2GDM - chain A; structure by X-ray diffraction, 1.70 A resolution.

[Chain A]
Protein: Leghemoglobin (oxy)
Source organism: Lupinus luteus
Reference sequence: P02240 (LGB2_LUPLU); residue numbers follow UniProt; this construct covers 1-153
Sequence (153 residues; numbered 1 to 153; the number before each row is that of its first residue):
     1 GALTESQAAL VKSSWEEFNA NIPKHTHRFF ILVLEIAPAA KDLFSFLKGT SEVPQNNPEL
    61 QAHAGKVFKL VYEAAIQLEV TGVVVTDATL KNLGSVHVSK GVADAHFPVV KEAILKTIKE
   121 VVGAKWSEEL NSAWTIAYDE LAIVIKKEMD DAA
Construct notes: conflict Glu79 (Gln in P02240), Asp150 (Asn in P02240)
Metal / ion sites: heme Fe: His97 (together with oxygen molecule)
Small-molecule neighbours: heme / oxygen molecule: Leu43, Phe44, Ser45, Phe46, His63, Lys66, Val67, Leu70, Val71, Leu93, Val96, His97, Lys100, Val102, His106, Phe107, Val110, Tyr138, Leu141, Ala142, Ile145

[Overview]
Ligands of chain A: heme / oxygen molecule.
Chain A is Leghemoglobin (oxy) (Lupinus luteus); the structure, Leghemoglobin (oxy), was determined by X-ray
diffraction (same publication as 1GDJ).
